3J47 - chains U and S of the 8 polymer chains in the assembly; structure by electron microscopy, 7.40 A resolution (low resolution: residue-level contacts below are approximate; hydrogen-bond / salt-bridge calls are withheld).

# Chain U
Name: 26S proteasome regulatory subunit RPN8
From: Saccharomyces cerevisiae
Notes: fragment: last three C-terminal helices
UniProt: Q08723 (RPN8_YEAST); residue numbers follow UniProt; this construct covers 188-308
Amino-acid sequence (121 residues; row label = number of the first residue in the row):
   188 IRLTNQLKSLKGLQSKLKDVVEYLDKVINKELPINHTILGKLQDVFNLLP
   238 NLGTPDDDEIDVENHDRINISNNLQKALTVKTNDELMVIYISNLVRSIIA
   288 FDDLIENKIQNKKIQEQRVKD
Not modelled in the structure: 216-222, 236-258

# Chain S
Name: 26S proteasome regulatory subunit RPN3
From: Saccharomyces cerevisiae
Notes: fragment: C-terminal helix
UniProt: P40016 (RPN3_YEAST); residues 455-478 here = UniProt positions 455-478
Amino-acid sequence (24 residues; each row starts with the number of its first residue):
   455 EDPQQVFDERIKFANQLHDEYLVS

# Chain U / chain S interface
Contacting residue pairs - 34 pairs, chain U then chain S:
  N270(U) - Q458(S)
  L273(U) - Q458(S)
  M274(U) - P457(S)
  M274(U) - Q458(S)
  M274(U) - F461(S)
  I276(U) - F461(S)
  Y277(U) - V460(S)
  Y277(U) - F461(S)
  Y277(U) - D462(S)
  Y277(U) - E463(S)
  Y277(U) - R464(S)
  Y277(U) - I465(S)
  Y277(U) - K466(S)
  I278(U) - F461(S)
  I278(U) - R464(S)
  S279(U) - F461(S)
  N280(U) - F461(S)
  N280(U) - I465(S)
  L281(U) - R464(S)
  L281(U) - I465(S)
  L281(U) - A468(S)
  S284(U) - A468(S)
  F288(U) - L471(S)
  F288(U) - H472(S)
  F288(U) - Y475(S)
  D290(U) - Y475(S)
  L291(U) - H472(S)
  L291(U) - Y475(S)
  L291(U) - L476(S)
  I292(U) - Y475(S)
  E293(U) - Y475(S)
  N294(U) - Y475(S)
  K295(U) - Y475(S)
  K295(U) - S478(S)
Also at the interface, not in a pair above, chain U (19 interface residues in all): V275, I285
Also at the interface, not in a pair above, chain S (17 interface residues in all): N469, E474

# Overview
19 residues of chain U face 17 of chain S across their interface.
Chain U is 26S proteasome regulatory subunit RPN8 and chain S is 26S proteasome regulatory subunit RPN3, both
from Saccharomyces cerevisiae; the structure, Formation of an intricate helical bundle dictates the assembly
of the 26S proteasome lid, was determined by electron microscopy.
